Entry 7YI1 (electron microscopy, 2.80 A resolution); this record covers chains C and I of the 12 polymer chains in the assembly.

# Chain C
Name: Histone H2A
Organism: Xenopus laevis
Reference sequence: Q6AZJ8 (Q6AZJ8_XENLA); residues 1-129 here correspond to UniProt positions 2-130 (UniProt number = residue number + 1)
Amino-acid sequence (129 residues; numbered 1 to 129; the number before each row is that of its first residue):
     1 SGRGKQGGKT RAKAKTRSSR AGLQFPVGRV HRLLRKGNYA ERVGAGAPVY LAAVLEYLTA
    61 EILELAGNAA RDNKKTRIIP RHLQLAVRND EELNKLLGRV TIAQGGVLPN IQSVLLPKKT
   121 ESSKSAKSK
Unresolved in the structure: 1-11, 119-129

# Chain I
Molecule: Wisdom 601 DNA
Organism: synthetic construct
Sequence (167 nucleotides; numbered -73 to 93; the number before each row is that of its first residue; numbers below 1 keep their minus sign (DC-73 is residue -73)):
   -73 CTGGAGAATC CCGGTCTGCA GGCCGCTCAA TTGGTCGTAG ACAGCTCTAG CACCGCTTAA
   -13 ACGCACGTAC GCGCTGTCCC CCGCGTTTTA ACCGCCAAGG GGATTACTCC CTAGTCTCCA
    47 GGCACGTGTC AGATATATAC ATCCTGTGCA TGTATTGAAC AGCGACC
Unresolved in the structure: 78-93

# Chain C / chain I interface
Pairs across the interface (13):
  Ala12(C) - DG-41(I)  hydrogen bond to the phosphate
  Ala14(C) - DT-43(I)  phosphate contact
  Ala14(C) - DT-42(I)  phosphate contact
  Lys15(C) - DT-43(I)  phosphate contact
  Lys15(C) - DT-42(I)  hydrogen bond to the phosphate
  Thr16(C) - DT-43(I)  phosphate contact
  Arg17(C) - DT-43(I)  salt bridge to the phosphate
  Arg20(C) - DT-42(I)  salt bridge to the phosphate
  Gly28(C) - DT-43(I)  phosphate contact
  Arg29(C) - DA-44(I)  phosphate contact
  Arg32(C) - DA-44(I)  salt bridge to the phosphate
  Arg42(C) - DA-35(I)  sugar contact
  Arg77(C) - DA-54(I)  sugar contact
Interface residues without a listed pair, chain C (12 interface residues in all): Lys13
Interface residues without a listed pair, chain I (8 interface residues in all): DA-45, DG-37

# Overview
12 residues of chain C and 8 residues of chain I are in contact, with 2 hydrogen bonds and 3 salt bridges.
Among the polar pairs are Ala12(C)-DG-41(I), Lys15(C)-DT-42(I) and Arg17(C)-DT-43(I).
Chain C is Histone H2A (Xenopus laevis) and chain I is Wisdom 601 DNA (synthetic construct); the structure,
Cryo-EM structure of Eaf3 CHD bound to H3K36me3 nucleosome, was determined by electron microscopy, deposited
together with 7YI0, 7YI2, 7YI3, 7YI4 and 7YI5.
